8AHF - chain A; structure by X-ray diffraction, 2.27 A resolution.

[Chain A]
Protein: UDP-N-acetylglucosamine 2-epimerase
From: Bacillus anthracis
Notes: EC 5.1.3.14
UniProt: A0A348ACF3 (A0A348ACF3_BACAN); residues 1-371 here = UniProt positions 1-371
Sequence (375 residues; numbered -3 to 371; the number before each row is that of its first residue; numbers below 1 keep their minus sign (Ser-3 is residue -3)):
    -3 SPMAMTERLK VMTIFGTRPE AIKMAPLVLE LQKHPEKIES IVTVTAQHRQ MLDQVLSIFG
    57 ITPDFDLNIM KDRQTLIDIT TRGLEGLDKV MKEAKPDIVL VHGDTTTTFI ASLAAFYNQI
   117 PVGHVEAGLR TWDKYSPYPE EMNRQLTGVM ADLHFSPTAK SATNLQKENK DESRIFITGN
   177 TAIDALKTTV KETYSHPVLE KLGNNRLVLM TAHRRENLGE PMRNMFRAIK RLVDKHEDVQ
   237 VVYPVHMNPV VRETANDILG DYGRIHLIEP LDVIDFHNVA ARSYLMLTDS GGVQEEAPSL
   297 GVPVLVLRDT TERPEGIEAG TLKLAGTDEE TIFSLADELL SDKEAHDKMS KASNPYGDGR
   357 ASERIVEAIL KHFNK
Not modelled in the structure: -3 to 2
Differences from the reference sequence: expression tag (-3 to 0)
Small-molecule neighbours: M3U ((2R,4S)-4-[bis(fluoranyl)methoxy]-N-methyl-1-(2H-pyrazolo[4,3-b]pyridin-6-ylcarbonyl)pyrrolidine-2-carboxamide): Lys19, Thr207, Pro240, Pro266, Leu267, Phe272, His273, Ser286, Gly288, Val289, Glu292, Ala293

[In short]
Ligands of chain A: compound M3U.
Chain A is UDP-N-acetylglucosamine 2-epimerase (Bacillus anthracis); the structure, PAC-FragmentDEL:
Photoactivated covalent capture of DNA encoded fragments for hit discovery, was determined by X-ray
diffraction (same publication as 8AHE, 8AHG, 8AHH and 8AHI).
